PDB entry 5L8Q | electron microscopy, 3.50 A resolution | chains A and C of the 3 polymer chains in the assembly

[Chain A]
Molecule: VP1
Organism: Deformed wing virus
UniProtKB: L0CTV4 (L0CTV4_9VIRU); residues 1-258 here correspond to UniProt positions 902-1159 (UniProt number = residue number + 901)
Chain sequence (258 residues; row label = number of the first residue in the row):
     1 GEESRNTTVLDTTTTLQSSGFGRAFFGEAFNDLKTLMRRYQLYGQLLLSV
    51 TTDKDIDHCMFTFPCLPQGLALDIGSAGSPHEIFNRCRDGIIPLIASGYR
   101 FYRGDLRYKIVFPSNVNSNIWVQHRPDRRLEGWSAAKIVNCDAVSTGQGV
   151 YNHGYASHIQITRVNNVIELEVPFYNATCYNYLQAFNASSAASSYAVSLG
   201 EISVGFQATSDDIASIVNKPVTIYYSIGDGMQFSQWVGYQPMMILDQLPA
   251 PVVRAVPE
Disordered / not traced: 1, 254-258

[Chain C]
Molecule: VP3
Organism: Deformed wing virus
UniProtKB: Q7TG18 (Q7TG18_9VIRU); residues 1-416 here correspond to UniProt positions 486-901 (UniProt number = residue number + 485)
Chain sequence (416 residues; row label = number of the first residue in the row):
     1 DNPSYQQSPRHFVPTGMHSLALGTNLVEPLHALRLDAAGTTQHPVGCAPD
    51 EDMTVSSIASRYGLIRRVQWKKDHAKGSLLLQLDADPFVEQRIEGTNPIS
   101 LYWFAPVGVVSSMFMQWRGSLEYRFDIIASQFHTGRLIVGYVPGLTASLQ
   151 LQMDYMKLKSSSYVVFDLQESNSFTFEVPYVSYRPWWVRKYGGNYLPSST
   201 DAPSTLFMYVQVPLIPMEAVSDTIDINVYVRGGSSFEVCVPVQPSLGLNW
   251 NTDFILRNDEEYRAKTGYAPYYAGVWHSFNNSNSLVFRWGSASDQIAQWP
   301 TISVPRGELAFLRIKDGKQAAVGTQPWRTMVVWPSGHGYNIGIPTYNAER
   351 ARQLAQHLYGGGSLTDEKAKQLFVPANQQGPGKVSNGNPVWEVMRAPLAT
   401 QRAHIQDFEFIEAIPE
Disordered / not traced: 1, 399-416
Residues lining bound ligands: uridine-5'-monophosphate (U): Tyr-5, Gln-7, Ser-8, Pro-9, Arg-10, Val-27, Pro-29
What the authors report for this chain:
  - conformationally variable residues (order/disorder transition): Ala-399 to Glu-416
  - catalytic residues: His-277, Ser-278, Asp-294 (proposed by the authors, not directly observed)

[How chain A and chain C interact]
Residue-residue contacts - 193 pairs, chain A then chain C:
  Glu-2(A) with Arg-124(C)
  Glu-3(A) with Arg-61(C); Tyr-62(C), hydrogen bond (side chain-backbone); Arg-124(C), hydrogen bond (backbone-side chain)
  Arg-5(A) with Tyr-62(C); Arg-124(C), hydrogen bond (backbone-side chain); Asp-126(C), salt bridge; Ser-173(C)
  Asn-6(A) with Tyr-62(C); Glu-122(C), hydrogen bond; Thr-175(C), hydrogen bond; Arg-231(C)
  Thr-7(A) with Ser-173(C)
  Thr-8(A) with Phe-174(C); Thr-175(C), hydrogen bond (backbone-backbone)
  Val-9(A) with Thr-175(C); Glu-177(C)
  Leu-10(A) with Val-164(C), hydrophobic; Phe-174(C), hydrophobic; Thr-175(C), hydrogen bond (backbone-backbone)
  Asp-11(A) with Glu-177(C)
  Thr-12(A) with Ser-162(C); Val-164(C)
  Thr-13(A) with Ser-120(C); Glu-177(C); Pro-179(C)
  Leu-16(A) with Arg-118(C); Gly-119(C)
  Gln-17(A) with Arg-118(C), hydrogen bond (backbone-side chain)
  Ser-19(A) with Arg-118(C); Trp-186(C); Glu-237(C), hydrogen bond (backbone-side chain)
  Gly-20(A) with Glu-237(C)
  Phe-21(A) with Phe-236(C); Glu-237(C), hydrogen bond (backbone-side chain); Val-238(C)
  Gly-22(A) with Trp-186(C)
  Phe-25(A) with Trp-186(C)
  Phe-26(A) with Gln-116(C); Trp-186(C); Cys-239(C), hydrophobic
  Phe-30(A) with Val-55(C); Val-238(C); Cys-239(C); Pro-241(C)
  Asn-31(A) with Thr-54(C); Val-55(C), hydrogen bond (backbone-backbone); Ser-56(C)
  Leu-33(A) with Met-53(C); Thr-54(C); Ile-58(C), hydrophobic
  Lys-34(A) with Met-53(C)
  Thr-35(A) with Gly-23(C), hydrogen bond (side chain-backbone); Thr-24(C)
  Leu-36(A) with Phe-114(C), hydrophobic; Pro-241(C), hydrophobic
  Arg-38(A) with Gly-23(C)
  Arg-39(A) with Leu-20(C); Ala-21(C), hydrogen bond (side chain-backbone); Pro-241(C)
  Tyr-40(A) with Leu-20(C), hydrogen bond (backbone-backbone); Glu-28(C), hydrogen bond
  Gln-68(A) with Trp-250(C)
  Leu-72(A) with Asn-251(C), hydrogen bond (backbone-side chain)
  Ile-74(A) with Asn-251(C); Asp-253(C); Ile-255(C), hydrophobic
  Gly-75(A) with Ile-255(C)
  Ser-76(A) with Ile-255(C)
  Ala-77(A) with Ile-255(C)
  Gly-78(A) with Arg-263(C), hydrogen bond (backbone-side chain); Asn-388(C)
  Asn-85(A) with Phe-254(C); Ile-255(C), hydrogen bond (side chain-backbone)
  Arg-86(A) with Asn-194(C); Phe-254(C)
  Cys-87(A) with Gln-243(C), hydrogen bond
  Arg-88(A) with Gly-247(C); Asn-251(C); Asp-253(C), hydrogen bond (side chain-backbone); Phe-254(C)
  Asp-89(A) with Gly-247(C); Leu-248(C), hydrogen bond (side chain-backbone)
  Gly-90(A) with Pro-244(C)
  Ile-91(A) with Met-113(C), hydrophobic; Pro-244(C)
  Pro-93(A) with Leu-248(C)
  Leu-94(A) with Val-109(C), hydrophobic; Met-113(C), hydrophobic; Pro-244(C), hydrophobic; Leu-248(C), hydrophobic
  Ile-95(A) with Met-113(C), hydrophobic
  Ser-97(A) with Leu-248(C)
  Tyr-99(A) with Glu-51(C); Met-53(C); Ile-58(C)
  Arg-103(A) with Gln-42(C), hydrogen bond (side chain-backbone); His-43(C), hydrogen bond (backbone-side chain); Pro-44(C)
  Asp-105(A) with Arg-34(C), salt bridge; Thr-41(C)
  Arg-107(A) with Glu-28(C), salt bridge; Leu-30(C)
  Lys-109(A) with Met-17(C); Leu-20(C); Glu-28(C), salt bridge
  Val-111(A) with Met-17(C), hydrophobic
  His-124(A) with Leu-33(C)
  Ala-156(A) with Leu-33(C)
  Ser-157(A) with Leu-33(C)
  His-158(A) with His-31(C), hydrogen bond
  Asn-165(A) with Gly-16(C), hydrogen bond (side chain-backbone)
  Val-167(A) with Gly-16(C); Met-17(C), hydrophobic
  Glu-169(A) with His-18(C), salt bridge; Pro-29(C); His-31(C)
  Leu-170(A) with Leu-30(C); His-31(C); Leu-33(C), hydrophobic
  Glu-171(A) with Leu-30(C); His-31(C); Ala-32(C); Leu-33(C), hydrogen bond (backbone-backbone); Arg-34(C), salt bridge
  Pro-173(A) with Arg-34(C)
  Phe-174(A) with Thr-41(C)
  Tyr-175(A) with Arg-34(C); Leu-35(C)
  Cys-179(A) with Cys-47(C), hydrophobic
  Tyr-180(A) with Cys-47(C)
  Gln-184(A) with Trp-250(C)
  Ala-214(A) with Ala-292(C), hydrophobic; Gln-295(C)
  Val-217(A) with Trp-289(C)
  Asn-218(A) with Gly-267(C); Ala-269(C); Trp-289(C)
  Gly-230(A) with Thr-41(C); His-43(C)
  Gln-232(A) with His-43(C); Pro-49(C); Met-53(C)
  Phe-233(A) with Glu-51(C); Met-53(C)
  Ser-234(A) with Asp-50(C); Glu-51(C)
  Trp-236(A) with Ile-58(C), hydrophobic; Arg-61(C)
  Tyr-239(A) with Ile-58(C); Trp-103(C); Pro-106(C); Val-109(C), hydrophobic
  Gln-240(A) with Asn-249(C); Trp-250(C), hydrogen bond
  Pro-241(A) with Ile-93(C), hydrophobic; Leu-101(C), hydrophobic; Tyr-102(C); Asn-249(C)
  Met-242(A) with Leu-101(C); Tyr-102(C), hydrogen bond (backbone-backbone); Phe-104(C), hydrophobic; Val-109(C), hydrophobic; Leu-246(C), hydrophobic; Gly-247(C); Leu-248(C), hydrophobic
  Met-243(A) with Ile-99(C), hydrophobic; Leu-101(C), hydrophobic; Leu-246(C); Gly-247(C), hydrogen bond (backbone-backbone); Leu-248(C)
  Ile-244(A) with Glu-90(C); Tyr-102(C), hydrophobic; Phe-104(C), hydrophobic; Tyr-191(C); Ser-245(C); Leu-246(C), hydrophobic
  Leu-245(A) with Asn-194(C); Gln-243(C); Pro-244(C); Ser-245(C), hydrogen bond (backbone-backbone)
  Asp-246(A) with Tyr-191(C); Gly-192(C); Asn-194(C); Leu-196(C)
  Gln-247(A) with Tyr-102(C), hydrogen bond
  Leu-248(A) with Asn-194(C); Phe-254(C), hydrophobic
  Pro-249(A) with Phe-254(C); Leu-256(C), hydrophobic
  Ala-250(A) with Leu-256(C)
  Pro-251(A) with Arg-257(C); Asn-258(C)
Other interface residues (no listed pair), chain A (104 interface residues in all): Ser-4, Ser-18, Asp-32, Leu-47, Ser-79, Pro-80, Glu-82, Gly-104, Trp-133, Val-172, Leu-183, Ala-185, Tyr-224, Met-231, Gln-235, Val-253
Other interface residues (no listed pair), chain C (110 interface residues in all): Ser-19, Leu-22, Gly-46, Ser-60, Ser-100, Val-110, Ser-112, Tyr-163, Phe-166, Ser-171, Phe-176, Tyr-180, Pro-185, Tyr-195, Ser-235, Val-240, Val-242, Thr-252, Glu-260, Thr-266, Pro-270, Val-390

[In short]
104 residues of chain A face 110 of chain C across their interface, with 31 hydrogen bonds and 6 salt bridges.
Polar pairs include Arg-5(A)/Asp-126(C), Asp-105(A)/Arg-34(C) and Arg-107(A)/Glu-28(C). Chain C binds
uridine-5'-monophosphate. The paper reports catalytic residues His-277(C), Ser-278(C) and Asp-294(C);
conformational variability at Ala-399(C).
Chain A is VP1 and chain C is VP3, both from Deformed wing virus; the structure, Structure of deformed wing
virus, a honeybee pathogen, was determined by electron microscopy (same publication as 5G52, 5L7Q, 5MUP, 5MV5
and 5MV6).
